PDB entry 8G5H | electron microscopy, 2.89 A resolution | chains B and A of the 7 polymer chains in the assembly

# Chain B
Protein: Gamma-aminobutyric acid receptor subunit beta-2
Organism: Mus musculus
UniProtKB: P63137 (GBRB2_MOUSE); residues -23 to 488 here correspond to UniProt positions 1-512 (UniProt number = residue number + 24)
Sequence (512 residues; row label = number of the first residue in the row; numbers below 1 keep their minus sign (Met-23 is residue -23)):
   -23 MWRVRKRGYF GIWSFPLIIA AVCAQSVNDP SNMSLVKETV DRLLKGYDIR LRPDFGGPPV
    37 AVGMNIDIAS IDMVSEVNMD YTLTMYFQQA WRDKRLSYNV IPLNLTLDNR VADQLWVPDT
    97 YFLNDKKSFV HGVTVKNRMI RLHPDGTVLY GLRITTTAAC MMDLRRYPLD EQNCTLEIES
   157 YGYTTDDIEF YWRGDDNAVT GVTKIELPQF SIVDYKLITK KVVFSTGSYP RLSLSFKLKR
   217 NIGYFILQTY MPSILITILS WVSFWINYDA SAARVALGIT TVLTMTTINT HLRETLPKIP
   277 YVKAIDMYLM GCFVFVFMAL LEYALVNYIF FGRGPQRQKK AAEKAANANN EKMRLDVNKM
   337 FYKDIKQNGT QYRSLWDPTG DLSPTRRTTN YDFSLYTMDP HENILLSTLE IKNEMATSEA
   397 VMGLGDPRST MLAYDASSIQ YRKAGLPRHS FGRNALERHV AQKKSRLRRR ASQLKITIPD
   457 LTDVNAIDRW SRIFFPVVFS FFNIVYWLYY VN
Disordered / not traced: -23 to 6, 309-457, 488
Swiss-Prot annotation at these positions:
  - binding site (histamine): Tyr97, Ser156, Tyr157, Thr202
  - binding site (4-aminobutanoate): Tyr157, Thr202
  - modified residue: Tyr417 (Phosphotyrosine)
  - glycosylation (N-linked (GlcNAc...) asparagine): Asn8, Asn80, Asn149
Cystine bridges: Cys136-Cys150
Covalently attached groups: N-acetylglucosamine (NAG) linked to Asn80; glycan linked to Asn149
Residues lining bound ligands: gamma-amino-butanoic acid (ABU): Tyr97, Ser156, Tyr157, Phe200, Thr202, Tyr205

# Chain A
Protein: Gamma-aminobutyric acid receptor subunit alpha-3
Organism: Mus musculus
UniProtKB: P26049 (GBRA3_MOUSE); residues -27 to 464 here correspond to UniProt positions 1-492 (UniProt number = residue number + 28)
Sequence (492 residues; numbered -27 to 464; the number before each row is that of its first residue; numbers below 1 keep their minus sign (Met-27 is residue -27)):
   -27 MIITQMWHFY VTRVVLLLLI SILPGTTSQG ESRRQEPGDF VKQDIGGLSP KHAPDIPDDS
    33 TDNITIFTRI LDRLLDGYDN RLRPGLGDAV TEVKTDIYVT SFGPVSDTDM EYTIDVFFRQ
    93 TWHDERLKFD GPMKILPLNN LLASKIWTPD TFFHNGKKSV AHNMTTPNKL LRLVDNGTLL
   153 YTMRLTIHAE CPMHLEDFPM DVHACPLKFG SYAYTKAEVI YSWTLGKNKS VEVAQDGSRL
   213 NQYDLLGHVV GTEIIRSSTG EYVVMTTHFH LKRKIGYFVI QTYLPCIMTV ILSQVSFWLN
   273 RESVPARTVF GVTTVLTMTT LSISARNSLP KVAYATAMDW FIAVCYAFVF SALIEFATVN
   333 YFTKRSWAWE GKKVPEALEM KKKTPAAPTK KNTTFNIVGT TYPINLAKDT EFSTISKSAA
   393 APSASSTPTA IASPKATYVQ DSPAETKTYN SVSKVDKISR IIFPVLFAIF NLVYWATYVN
   453 RESAIKGMIR KQ
Disordered / not traced: -27 to 36, 344-418, 452-464
Cystine bridges: Cys163-Cys177
Covalently attached groups: glycan linked to Asn135
Residues lining bound ligands:
  - gamma-amino-butanoic acid (ABU): Phe89, Arg91, Leu142, Thr154
  - PIO ([(2R)-2-octanoyloxy-3-[oxidanyl-[(1R,2R,3S,4R,5R,6S)-2,3,6-tris(oxidanyl)-4,5-diphosphonooxy-cyclohexyl]oxy-phosphoryl]oxy-propyl] octanoate): Arg273, Glu327, Thr330, Phe334, Lys336, Arg337, Tyr421, Asn422, Ser423, Ser425, Lys426, Val427, Ile430
  - allopregnanolone (Y4B): Ile263, Gln266, Val267, Trp270, Pro436

# Chain B / chain A interface
Residue-residue contacts (81):
  Met9(B) with Arg55(A); Gly57(A); Leu58(A); Arg98(A)
  Val12(B) with Leu54(A), hydrophobic
  Lys13(B) with Asp51(A), salt bridge; Leu54(A)
  Val16(B) with Arg53(A)
  Asn41(B) with Ser230(A)
  Asp43(B) with Ser230(A), hydrogen bond
  Ser46(B) with Glu162(A), hydrogen bond
  Asp48(B) with Lys129(A), salt bridge
  Glu52(B) with Lys303(A), salt bridge
  Tyr62(B) with Phe124(A); His126(A); Tyr184(A), hydrophobic
  Gln64(B) with Ser230(A), hydrogen bond
  Leu79(B) with Leu58(A), hydrophobic
  Asn80(B) with Glu190(A)
  Thr82(B) with Ala185(A); Tyr186(A); Glu190(A), hydrogen bond
  Leu83(B) with Leu54(A), hydrophobic
  Asp84(B) with Asn52(A); Arg53(A), hydrogen bond (backbone-backbone)
  Arg86(B) with Asn52(A), hydrogen bond; Ser116(A), hydrogen bond (side chain-backbone); Ile118(A)
  Val87(B) with Arg53(A)
  Gln90(B) with Arg53(A)
  Phe105(B) with Lys130(A)
  His107(B) with Gly128(A), hydrogen bond (side chain-backbone); Lys129(A)
  Val109(B) with Thr123(A); Phe124(A); Ser131(A); Val132(A); Ala133(A)
  Thr110(B) with Thr123(A), hydrogen bond (side chain-backbone); Met155(A)
  Val111(B) with Asp122(A)
  Asn113(B) with Phe124(A)
  Arg114(B) with Tyr184(A)
  Met115(B) with Tyr184(A); Ala185(A), hydrophobic; Thr231(A), hydrogen bond; Tyr234(A)
  Arg117(B) with Ala185(A); Thr187(A); Glu190(A), salt bridge; Thr231(A), hydrogen bond
  Gly127(B) with Tyr184(A)
  Leu128(B) with Tyr184(A), hydrogen bond (backbone-side chain)
  Arg129(B) with Phe124(A); Phe125(A), hydrogen bond (side chain-backbone); His126(A); Gly128(A), hydrogen bond (side chain-backbone); Tyr184(A), hydrogen bond (backbone-side chain)
  Pro184(B) with Lys303(A); Val304(A)
  Gln185(B) with Lys303(A)
  Gly219(B) with Ala305(A)
  Tyr220(B) with Arg298(A); Lys303(A); Val304(A); Ala305(A)
  Leu223(B) with Arg298(A); Ala307(A), hydrophobic
  Leu231(B) with Tyr318(A); Phe322(A), hydrophobic
  Ile234(B) with Phe322(A), hydrophobic
  Leu235(B) with Val287(A), hydrophobic; Leu325(A), hydrophobic
  Ile242(B) with Asn332(A)
  Ala246(B) with Val276(A), hydrophobic
  Ala249(B) with Val276(A), hydrophobic; Pro277(A), hydrophobic; Thr280(A)
  Leu253(B) with Val284(A), hydrophobic
  Thr260(B) with Leu288(A)
  Arg468(B) with Tyr333(A)
Other interface residues (no listed pair), chain B (57 interface residues in all): Asn8, Ala45, Met49, Leu81, Asn85, Thr131, Gln224, Pro228, Ile232, Val238, Asn243, Ile264
Other interface residues (no listed pair), chain A (61 interface residues in all): Gly49, Pro56, Gly59, Asp81, Met82, Phe90, Thr120, Pro121, Leu157, Thr291, Ser294, Ile295, Asp311, Ala329

# Overview
The interface between chain B and chain A involves 57 residues on one side and 61 on the other, with 15
hydrogen bonds and 4 salt bridges. Polar pairs include Lys13(B)-Asp51(A), Asp48(B)-Lys129(A) and
Glu52(B)-Lys303(A). Chain B binds gamma-amino-butanoic acid.
Chain B is Gamma-aminobutyric acid receptor subunit beta-2 and chain A is Gamma-aminobutyric acid receptor
subunit alpha-3, both from Mus musculus; the structure, Native GABA-A receptor from the mouse brain,
ortho-alpha1-alpha3-beta2-gamma2 subtype, in complex with GABA, Zolpidem, and endogenous ..., was determined
by electron microscopy, deposited together with 8FOI, 8G4N, 8G4O, 8G4X, 8G5F and 8G5G.
